PDB entry 3AVN | X-ray diffraction, 2.10 A resolution | chains A and B of the 4 polymer chains in the assembly

# Chain A (and B)
Name: Integrase
From: Human immunodeficiency virus type 1
Notes: fragment: CCD domain; chain B of this document is another copy of the same molecule, construct and numbering; everything in this record applies to it too
UniProt: P12497 (POL_HV1N5); residues 50-212 here correspond to UniProt positions 1197-1359 (UniProt number = residue number + 1147)
Chain sequence (183 residues; each row starts with the number of its first residue):
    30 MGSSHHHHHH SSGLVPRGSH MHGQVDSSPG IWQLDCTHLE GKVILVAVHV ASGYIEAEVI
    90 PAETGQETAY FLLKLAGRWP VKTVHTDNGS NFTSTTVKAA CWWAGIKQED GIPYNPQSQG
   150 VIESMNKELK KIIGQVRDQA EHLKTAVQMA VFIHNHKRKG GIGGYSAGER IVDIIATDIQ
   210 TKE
Disordered / not traced: 30-56, 189-192, 210-212
Sequence notes: expression tag (30-49); engineered mutation Ser56 (Cys1203 in P12497), Asp139 (Phe1286 in P12497), His185 (Phe1332 in P12497)
Curated features (UniProtKB/Swiss-Prot):
  - binding site (Mg(2+)): Asp64, Asp116, Glu152

# Chain A / chain B interface
Contacting residue pairs (62):
  Tyr83(A) - Arg107(B)  hydrogen bond (side chain-backbone)
  Glu85(A) - Arg107(B)  salt bridge
  Ala86(A) - Arg107(B)  hydrogen bond (backbone-side chain)
  Glu87(A) - Tyr99(B)
  Glu87(A) - Lys103(B)  salt bridge
  Glu87(A) - Arg107(B)  salt bridge
  Tyr99(A) - Glu87(B)
  Tyr99(A) - Lys173(B)
  Tyr99(A) - Gln177(B)
  Leu102(A) - Thr174(B)
  Leu102(A) - Gln177(B)
  Lys103(A) - Glu87(B)  salt bridge
  Lys103(A) - Lys103(B)
  Lys103(A) - Gln177(B)
  Ala105(A) - Phe181(B)
  Ala105(A) - His185(B)  hydrogen bond (backbone-side chain)
  Gly106(A) - Phe181(B)
  Gly106(A) - Asn184(B)  hydrogen bond (backbone-side chain)
  Arg107(A) - Tyr83(B)  hydrogen bond (backbone-side chain)
  Arg107(A) - Glu85(B)  salt bridge
  Arg107(A) - Ala86(B)  hydrogen bond (side chain-backbone)
  Arg107(A) - Glu87(B)  salt bridge
  Arg107(A) - Trp108(B)
  Arg107(A) - Gln177(B)  hydrogen bond
  Arg107(A) - Val180(B)
  Trp108(A) - Arg107(B)
  Trp108(A) - Trp108(B)  hydrophobic
  Trp132(A) - Gln168(B)  hydrogen bond
  Trp132(A) - Met178(B)
  Trp132(A) - Phe181(B)  hydrophobic
  Trp132(A) - Ile182(B)  hydrophobic
  Ala133(A) - Phe181(B)
  Gln168(A) - Trp132(B)  hydrogen bond
  Lys173(A) - Tyr99(B)
  Thr174(A) - Leu102(B)
  Gln177(A) - Tyr99(B)
  Gln177(A) - Leu102(B)
  Gln177(A) - Lys103(B)
  Gln177(A) - Arg107(B)  hydrogen bond
  Met178(A) - Trp132(B)
  Val180(A) - Arg107(B)
  Phe181(A) - Ala105(B)
  Phe181(A) - Gly106(B)
  Phe181(A) - Trp132(B)  hydrophobic
  Phe181(A) - Ala133(B)
  Ile182(A) - Trp132(B)  hydrophobic
  Asn184(A) - Gly106(B)  hydrogen bond (side chain-backbone)
  His185(A) - Ala105(B)
  Glu198(A) - Ile208(B)
  Val201(A) - Val201(B)
  Val201(A) - Ile204(B)  hydrophobic
  Val201(A) - Ala205(B)
  Asp202(A) - Ala205(B)
  Asp202(A) - Ile208(B)
  Asp202(A) - Gln209(B)  hydrogen bond
  Ile204(A) - Val201(B)  hydrophobic
  Ala205(A) - Val201(B)
  Ala205(A) - Asp202(B)
  Ala205(A) - Ala205(B)  hydrophobic
  Ile208(A) - Glu198(B)
  Ile208(A) - Asp202(B)
  Gln209(A) - Asp202(B)  hydrogen bond
Also at the interface, not in a pair above, chain A (32 interface residues in all): Val165, Tyr194
Also at the interface, not in a pair above, chain B (31 interface residues in all): Val165

# Overview
32 residues of chain A face 31 of chain B across their interface; the contacts include 13 hydrogen bonds and 6
salt bridges. Polar contacts include Glu85(A)-Arg107(B), Glu87(A)-Lys103(B) and Glu87(A)-Arg107(B). From
UniProt: 3 Mg2+-binding residues on chain A.
Chain A and chain B are both Integrase (Human immunodeficiency virus type 1); the structure, Crystal
structures of novel allosteric peptide inhibitors of HIV integrase in the LEDGF binding site, was determined
by X-ray diffraction, deposited together with 3AV9, 3AVA, 3AVB, 3AVC, 3AVF, 3AVG and 6 further entries.
